8XOJ - chains A and E of the 5 polymer chains in the assembly; structure by electron microscopy, 3.10 A resolution.

[Chain A]
Name: Guanine nucleotide-binding protein G(q) subunit alpha-q
From: Homo sapiens
Amino-acid sequence (361 residues; each row starts with the number of its first residue; note: 26 numbers in that range are skipped by the numbering (no residue carries them; nothing is unmodelled there)):
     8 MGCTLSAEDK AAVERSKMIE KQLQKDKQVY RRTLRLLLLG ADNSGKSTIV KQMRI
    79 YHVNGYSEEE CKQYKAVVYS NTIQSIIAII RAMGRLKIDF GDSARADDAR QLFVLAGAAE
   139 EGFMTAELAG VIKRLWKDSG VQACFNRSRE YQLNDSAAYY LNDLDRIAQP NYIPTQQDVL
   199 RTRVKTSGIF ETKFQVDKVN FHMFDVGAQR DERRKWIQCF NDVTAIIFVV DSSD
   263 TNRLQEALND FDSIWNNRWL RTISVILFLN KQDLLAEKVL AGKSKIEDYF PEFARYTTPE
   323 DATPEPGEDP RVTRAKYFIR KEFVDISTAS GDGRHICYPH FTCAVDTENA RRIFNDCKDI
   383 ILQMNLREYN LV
Not modelled in the structure: 8-14, 79-203, 263

[Chain E]
Name: scFv16
From: synthetic construct
Notes: antibody fragment or engineered binder
Amino-acid sequence (247 residues; row label = number of the first residue in the row; note: 15 numbers in that range are skipped by the numbering (no residue carries them; nothing is unmodelled there); a row labelled like 120A-120P holds insertion residues (120A, then the next letters in order)):
     2 VQLVESGGGL VQPGGSRKLS CSASGFAFSS FGMHWVRQAP EKGLEWVAYI SSGSGTIYYA
    62 DTVKGRFTIS RDDPKNTLFL QMTSLRSEDT AMYYCVRSIY YYGSSPFDFW GQGTTLTVS
120A-120P AGGGGSGGGGSGGGGS
   136 SDIVMTQATS SVPVTPGESV SISCRSSKSL LHSNGNTYLY WFLQRPGQSP QLLIYRMSNL
   196 ASGVPDRFSG SGSGTAFTLT ISRLEAEDVG VYYCMQHLEY PLTFGAGTKL EL
Not modelled in the structure: 120A-120P, 234-236

[Interface between chain A and chain E]
Pairs across the interface - 12 pairs, chain A then chain E:
  Glu-15(A) / Tyr-101(E)
  Glu-15(A) / Tyr-173(E)
  Ala-18(A) / Tyr-101(E)  hydrophobic
  Ala-19(A) / Tyr-101(E)
  Glu-21(A) / Ser-52(E)  hydrogen bond
  Glu-21(A) / Ser-53(E)
  Glu-21(A) / Gly-56(E)
  Glu-21(A) / Thr-57(E)  hydrogen bond
  Arg-22(A) / Ile-100(E)
  Arg-22(A) / Tyr-101(E)
  Arg-22(A) / Tyr-102(E)
  Met-25(A) / Gly-54(E)
Interface residues without a listed pair, chain A (8 interface residues in all): Asp-16, Lys-17
Interface residues without a listed pair, chain E (13 interface residues in all): Ser-31, Tyr-59, Asn-169, His-232

[Overview]
Chain A and chain E form an interface of 8 and 13 residues respectively; the contacts include 2 hydrogen
bonds. Among the polar pairs are Glu-21(A)/Ser-52(E) and Glu-21(A)/Thr-57(E).
Here chain A is Guanine nucleotide-binding protein G(q) subunit alpha-q (Homo sapiens) and chain E is scFv16
(synthetic construct). Entry 8XOJ (Cryo-EM structure of GPR30-Gq complex structure in the presence of G-1) was
determined by electron microscopy (same publication as 8XOF, 8XOG, 8XOH and 8XOI).
